PDB entry 1AT1 | X-ray diffraction, 2.80 A resolution | chains B and D of the 4 polymer chains in the assembly

# Chain B (and D)
Name: Aspartate carbamoyltransferase regulatory chain
Organism: Escherichia coli
Notes: chain D of this document is another copy of the same molecule, construct and numbering; everything in this record applies to it too
Reference sequence: P0A7F3 (PYRI_ECOLI); residues 2-153 here correspond to UniProt positions 1-152 (UniProt number = residue number - 1)
Sequence (153 residues; numbered 1 to 153; the number before each row is that of its first residue):
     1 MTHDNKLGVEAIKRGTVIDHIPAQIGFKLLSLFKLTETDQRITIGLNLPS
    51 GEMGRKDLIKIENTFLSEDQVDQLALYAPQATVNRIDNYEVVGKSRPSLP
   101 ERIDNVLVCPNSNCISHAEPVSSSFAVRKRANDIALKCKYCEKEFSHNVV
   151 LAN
Unresolved in the structure: 1-7
Sequence notes: conflict G8 (Gln7 in P0A7F3)
Metal / ion sites: Zn2+: C109, C114, C138, C141

# Chain B / chain D interface
Contacting residue pairs - 37 pairs, chain B then chain D:
  G8(B) with E10(D), hydrogen bond (backbone-side chain)
  V9(B) with E10(D), hydrogen bond (backbone-side chain)
  F27(B) with F27(D), hydrophobic; L30(D), hydrophobic; S31(D); T36(D)
  S31(B) with F27(D)
  T36(B) with F27(D); L46(D)
  T38(B) with Q24(D), hydrogen bond (backbone-side chain)
  D39(B) with N47(D), hydrogen bond; R55(D), salt bridge
  Q40(B) with L46(D); N47(D)
  R41(B) with L46(D); N47(D); L48(D)
  I42(B) with I44(D); G45(D); L46(D), hydrogen bond (backbone-backbone)
  T43(B) with I44(D)
  I44(B) with I42(D); T43(D); I44(D), hydrogen bond (backbone-backbone); L46(D), hydrophobic
  G45(B) with I42(D)
  L46(B) with T36(D); Q40(D); R41(D); I42(D), hydrogen bond (backbone-backbone); I44(D), hydrophobic
  N47(B) with T38(D); D39(D), hydrogen bond (side chain-backbone); Q40(D); R41(D); I42(D)
  R55(B) with D39(D), salt bridge
Interface residues without a listed pair, chain B (18 interface residues in all): Q24, L30

# In short
Chain B and chain D each contribute 18 residues to their interface, with 8 hydrogen bonds and 2 salt bridges.
Polar pairs include D39(B)-R55(D), G8(B)-E10(D) and V9(B)-E10(D). The Zn2+ site is built by C109(B), C114(B),
C138(B) and C141(B).
Both chains are Aspartate carbamoyltransferase regulatory chain (Escherichia coli). Entry 1AT1 (Crystal
structures of phosphonoacetamide ligated T and phosphonoacetamide and malonate ligated R states of aspartate
carbamoyltransferase ...) was determined by X-ray diffraction, deposited together with 2AT1 and 3AT1.
